8A1U - chains A and F of the 6 polymer chains in the assembly; structure by electron microscopy, 2.86 A resolution.

== Chain A ==
Protein: Na(+)-translocating NADH-quinone reductase subunit A
Source organism: Vibrio cholerae
Notes: EC 7.2.1.1
Reference sequence: Q9KPS1 (NQRA_VIBCH); residues 1-446 here = UniProt positions 1-446
Amino-acid sequence (468 residues; row label = number of the first residue in the row; numbers below 1 keep their minus sign (Met-21 is residue -21)):
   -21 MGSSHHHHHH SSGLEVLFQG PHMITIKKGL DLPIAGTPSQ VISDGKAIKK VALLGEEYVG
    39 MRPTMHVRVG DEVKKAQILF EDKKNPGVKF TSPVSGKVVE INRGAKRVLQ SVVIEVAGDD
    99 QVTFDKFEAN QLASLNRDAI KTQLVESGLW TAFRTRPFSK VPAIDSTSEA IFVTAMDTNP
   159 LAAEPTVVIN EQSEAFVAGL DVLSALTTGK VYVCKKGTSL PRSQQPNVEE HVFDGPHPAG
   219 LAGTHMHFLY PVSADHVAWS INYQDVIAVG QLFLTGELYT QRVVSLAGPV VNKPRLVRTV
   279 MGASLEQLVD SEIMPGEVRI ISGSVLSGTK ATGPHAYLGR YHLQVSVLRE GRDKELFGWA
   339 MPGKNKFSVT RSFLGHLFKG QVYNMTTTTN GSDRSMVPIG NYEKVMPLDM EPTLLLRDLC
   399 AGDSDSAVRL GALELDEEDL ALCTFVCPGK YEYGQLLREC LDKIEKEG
Unresolved in the structure: -21 to -2
Differences from the reference sequence: initiating methionine (-21); expression tag (-20 to 0)

== Chain F ==
Protein: Na(+)-translocating NADH-quinone reductase subunit F
Source organism: Vibrio cholerae
Notes: EC 7.2.1.1
Reference sequence: Q9X4Q8 (NQRF_VIBCH); numbering as in UniProt (aligned over 1-408)
Amino-acid sequence (408 residues; each row starts with the number of its first residue):
     1 MSTIIFGVVM FTLIILALVL VILFAKSKLV PTGDITISIN GDPEKAIVTQ PGGKLLTALA
    61 GAGVFVSSAC GGGGSCGQCR VKIKSGGGDI LPTELDHISK GEAREGERLA CQVAVKADMD
   121 LELPEEIFGV KKWECTVISN DNKATFIKEL KLAIPDGESV PFRAGGYIQI EAPAHHVKYA
   181 DFDVPEKYRG DWDKFNLFRY ESKVDEPIIR AYSMANYPEE FGIIMLNVRI ATPPPNNPNV
   241 PPGQMSSYIW SLKAGDKCTI SGPFGEFFAK DTDAEMVFIG GGAGMAPMRS HIFDQLKRLK
   301 SKRKMSYWYG ARSKREMFYV EDFDGLAAEN DNFVWHCALS DPQPEDNWTG YTGFIHNVLY
   361 ENYLKDHEAP EDCEYYMCGP PMMNAAVINM LKNLGVEEEN ILLDDFGG
Unresolved in the structure: 1, 407-408
Bound ions: 2Fe-2S cluster Fe: Cys70, Cys76, Cys79, Cys111
Ligand contacts:
  - FAD (flavin-adenine dinucleotide): Ala69, Tyr167, Arg210, Ala211, Tyr212, Ser213, Asn227, Val228, Arg229, Ala231, Thr232, Pro233, Pro234, Val240, Pro241, Pro242, Gly243, Gln244, Met245, Ser246, Ala283, Phe406
  - 2Fe-2S cluster (FES): Leu56, Ser67, Ser68, Cys70, Gly71, Gly72, Gly74, Ser75, Cys76, Gly77, Cys79, Leu109, Cys111
  - NADH (NAI; 1,4-dihydronicotinamide adenine dinucleotide): Ser213, Arg229, Gly281, Gly282, Ala283, Gly284, Pro287, Gly310, Ala311, Arg312, Ser340, Phe354, His356, Cys378, Gly379, Pro380, Pro381, Met382, Met383, Ala386, Asp404, Phe406
Reported in the primary citation:
  - binding site for NADH: Phe406

== Interface between chain A and chain F ==
Residue-residue contacts (21):
  Arg40(A) with Glu397(F), salt bridge
  Thr42(A) with Asp372(F)
  Arg46(A) with Glu368(F), salt bridge
  Lys61(A) with Glu371(F); Asp372(F), salt bridge; Glu399(F)
  Lys62(A) with Glu397(F), salt bridge; Glu399(F), salt bridge
  Arg81(A) with Glu371(F), salt bridge
  Lys84(A) with Lys392(F); Asn393(F); Gly395(F)
  Arg85(A) with Glu368(F); Pro370(F); Glu371(F), salt bridge; Leu394(F), hydrogen bond (side chain-backbone)
  Asp403(A) with Lys100(F), salt bridge
  Glu445(A) with Ser99(F), hydrogen bond (backbone-side chain); Lys100(F); Gly101(F), hydrogen bond (backbone-backbone)
  Gly446(A) with Gly101(F)
Also at the interface, not in a pair above, chain A (13 interface residues in all): Pro41, Lys444
Also at the interface, not in a pair above, chain F (16 interface residues in all): Arg104, Ala369, Glu398

== Overview ==
The interface between chain A and chain F involves 13 residues on one side and 16 on the other, with 3
hydrogen bonds and 8 salt bridges. Polar contacts include Arg40(A)-Glu397(F), Arg46(A)-Glu368(F) and
Lys61(A)-Asp372(F). Ligands of chain F: flavin-adenine dinucleotide, 2Fe-2S cluster and NADH. From the paper:
a binding site for NADH at Phe406(F).
Here chain A is Na(+)-translocating NADH-quinone reductase subunit A and chain F is Na(+)-translocating
NADH-quinone reductase subunit F, both from Vibrio cholerae. Entry 8A1U (Sodium pumping NADH-quinone
oxidoreductase with substrates NADH and Q2) was determined by electron microscopy together with 8A1T, 8A1V,
8A1W, 8A1X, 8A1Y, 8ACW and 8ACY from the same study.
